PDB entry 7TB2 | X-ray diffraction, 1.80 A resolution | chains A and B

# Chain A
Name: 3C-like proteinase
From: Severe acute respiratory syndrome coronavirus 2
Notes: EC 3.4.22.69
UniProt: P0DTD1 (R1AB_SARS2); residues 1-306 here correspond to UniProt positions 3264-3569 (UniProt number = residue number + 3263)
Amino-acid sequence (306 residues; row label = number of the first residue in the row):
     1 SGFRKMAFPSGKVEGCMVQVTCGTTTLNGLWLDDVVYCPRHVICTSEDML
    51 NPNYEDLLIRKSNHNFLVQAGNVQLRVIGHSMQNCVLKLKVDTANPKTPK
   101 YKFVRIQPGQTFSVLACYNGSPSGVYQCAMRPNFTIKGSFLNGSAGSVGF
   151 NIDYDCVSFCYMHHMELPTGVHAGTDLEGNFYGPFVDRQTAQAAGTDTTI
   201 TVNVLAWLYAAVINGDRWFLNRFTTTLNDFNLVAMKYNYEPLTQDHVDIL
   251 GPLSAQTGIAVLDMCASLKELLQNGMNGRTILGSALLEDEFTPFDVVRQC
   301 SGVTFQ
Unresolved in the structure: 306
Construct notes: engineered mutation Ala145 (Cys3408 in P0DTD1)
Swiss-Prot annotation at these positions:
  - active site: His41 (For 3CL-PRO activity)
  - site: Gln306 (Cleavage)
  - cross-link (Glycyl lysine isopeptide (Lys-Gly)): Lys5 (interchain with G-Cter in ubiquitin), Lys90 (interchain with G-Cter in ubiquitin)
What the authors report for this chain:
  - binding site for Nonstructural protein 12/13 (chain B): His163

# Chain B
Name: Nonstructural protein 12/13
Amino-acid sequence (8 residues; row label = number of the first residue in the row):
   205 PHTVLQAV

# How chain A and chain B interact
Pairs across the interface (44; chain A residue first):
  Thr24(A) - Val212(B)
  Thr25(A) - Ala211(B)
  Thr25(A) - Val212(B)
  Thr26(A) - Ala211(B)
  Thr26(A) - Val212(B)  hydrogen bond (backbone-backbone)
  Leu27(A) - Ala211(B)  hydrophobic
  His41(A) - Leu209(B)
  His41(A) - Gln210(B)
  His41(A) - Ala211(B)  hydrogen bond (side chain-backbone)
  Met49(A) - Leu209(B)  hydrophobic
  Phe140(A) - Gln210(B)  hydrogen bond (backbone-side chain)
  Leu141(A) - Gln210(B)
  Asn142(A) - Val208(B)
  Asn142(A) - Gln210(B)
  Gly143(A) - Gln210(B)  hydrogen bond (backbone-backbone)
  Gly143(A) - Ala211(B)  hydrogen bond (backbone-backbone)
  Gly143(A) - Val212(B)
  Ser144(A) - Gln210(B)  hydrogen bond (backbone-backbone)
  Ala145(A) - Gln210(B)  hydrogen bond (backbone-backbone)
  Ala145(A) - Ala211(B)
  His163(A) - Gln210(B)  hydrogen bond
  His164(A) - Leu209(B)
  His164(A) - Gln210(B)  hydrogen bond (backbone-backbone)
  Met165(A) - Thr207(B)
  Met165(A) - Val208(B)
  Met165(A) - Leu209(B)  hydrophobic
  Met165(A) - Gln210(B)
  Glu166(A) - Thr207(B)
  Glu166(A) - Val208(B)  hydrogen bond (backbone-backbone)
  Glu166(A) - Gln210(B)  hydrogen bond
  Leu167(A) - Thr207(B)
  Pro168(A) - Pro205(B)  hydrophobic
  Pro168(A) - His206(B)
  His172(A) - Gln210(B)
  Asp187(A) - Leu209(B)
  Arg188(A) - Thr207(B)  hydrogen bond (backbone-side chain)
  Gln189(A) - His206(B)
  Gln189(A) - Thr207(B)
  Gln189(A) - Val208(B)
  Gln189(A) - Leu209(B)  hydrogen bond (side chain-backbone)
  Thr190(A) - His206(B)
  Thr190(A) - Thr207(B)  hydrogen bond (backbone-backbone)
  Ala191(A) - Pro205(B)
  Gln192(A) - Thr207(B)
Other interface residues (no listed pair), chain A (27 interface residues in all): Tyr54, Asn119
From the paper, about this interface:
  - interface residues, chain A: His163(A)

# Overview
Chain A and chain B form an interface of 27 and 8 residues respectively; the contacts include 14 hydrogen
bonds. Polar pairs include His41(A)-Ala211(B), Phe140(A)-Gln210(B) and His163(A)-Gln210(B). Curated annotation
(UniProt) lists active-site residue His41(A) on chain A. From the paper: a binding site for Nonstructural
protein 12/13 (chain B) at His163(A); the interface residue His163(A).
Here chain A is 3C-like proteinase (Severe acute respiratory syndrome coronavirus 2) and chain B is
Nonstructural protein 12/13. Entry 7TB2 (Co-crystal structure of SARS-CoV-2 Mpro C145A with substrate peptide
12/13) was determined by X-ray diffraction (same publication as 7MB4, 7MB5, 7MB6, 7MB7, 7MB8, 7MB9 and 8
further entries).
